PDB entry 5DH9 | X-ray diffraction, 2.55 A resolution | chains B and C of the 4 polymer chains in the assembly

[Chain B]
Name: Ran-specific GTPase-activating protein 1
From: Saccharomyces cerevisiae (strain ATCC 204508 / S288c)
Notes: fragment: RanDB1
Reference sequence: P41920 (YRB1_YEAST); residues 62-201 here = UniProt positions 62-201
Chain sequence (143 residues; row label = number of the first residue in the row):
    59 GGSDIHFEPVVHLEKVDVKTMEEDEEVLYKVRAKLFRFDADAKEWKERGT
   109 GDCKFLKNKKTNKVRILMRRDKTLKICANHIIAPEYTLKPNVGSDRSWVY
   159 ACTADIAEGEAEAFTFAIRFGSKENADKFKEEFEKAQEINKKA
Not modelled in the structure: 59-63, 69-77, 201
Sequence notes: expression tag (59-61)

[Chain C]
Name: Exportin-1
From: Saccharomyces cerevisiae (strain ATCC 204508 / S288c)
Reference sequence: P30822 (XPO1_YEAST); numbering as in UniProt; present here: 1-376, 414-1058
Chain sequence (1024 residues; row label = number of the first residue in the row; note: 37 numbers in that range are skipped by the numbering (no residue carries them; nothing is unmodelled there); numbers below 1 keep their minus sign (Gly-2 is residue -2)):
    -2 GGSMEGILDFSNDLDIALLDQVVSTFYQGSGVQQKQAQEILTKFQDNPDA
    48 WQKADQILQFSTNPQSKFIALSILDKLITRKWKLLPNDHRIGIRNFVVGM
    98 IISMCQDDEVFKTQKNLINKSDLTLVQILKQEWPQNWPEFIPELIGSSSS
   148 SVNVCENNMIVLKLLSEEVFDFSAEQMTQAKALHLKNSMSKEFEQIFKLC
   198 FQVLEQGSSSSLIVATLESLLRYLHWIPYRYIYETNILELLSTKFMTSPD
   248 TRAITLKCLTEVSNLKIPQDNDLIKRQTVLFFQNTLQQIATSVMPVTADL
   298 KATYANANGNDQSFLQDLAMFLTTYLARNRALLESDESLRELLLNAHQYL
   348 IQLSKIEERELFKTTLDYWHNLVADLFYE
   414 PLKKHIYEEICSQLRLVIIENMVRPEEDLVVENDEGEIVREFVKESDTIQ
   464 LYKSEREVLVYLTHLNVIDTEEIMISKLARQIDGSEWSWHNINTLSWAIG
   514 SISGTMSEDTEKRFVVTVIKDLLGLCEQKRGKDNKAVVASDIMYVVGQYP
   564 RFLKAHWNFLRTVILKLFEFMHETHEGVQDMACDTFIKIVQKCKYHFVIQ
   614 QPRESEPFIQTIIRDIQKTTADLQPQQVHTFYKACGIIISEERSVAERNR
   664 LLSDLMQLPNMAWDTIVEQSTANPTLLLDSETVKIIANIIKTNVAVCTSM
   714 GADFYPQLGHIYYNMLQLYRAVSSMISAQVAAEGLIATKTPKVRGLRTIK
   764 KEILKLVETYISKARNLDDVVKVLVEPLLNAVLEDYMNNVPDARDAEVLN
   814 CMTTVVEKVGHMIPQGVILILQSVFECTLDMINKDFTEYPEHRVEFYKLL
   864 KVINEKSFAAFLELPPAAFKLFVDAICWAFKHNNRDVEVNGLQIALDLVK
   914 NIERMGNVPFANEFHKNYFFIFVSETFFVLTDSDHKSGFSKQALLLMKLI
   964 SLVYDNKISVPLYQEAEVPQGTSNQVYLSQYLANMLSNAFPHLTSEQIAS
  1014 FLSALTKQCKDLVVFKGTLRDFLVQIKEVGGDPTDYLFAEDKENA
Not modelled in the structure: -2 to -1, 439-460, 1053-1058
Sequence notes: expression tag (-2 to 0); engineered mutation Asp441 (Val in P30822), Gly537 (Asp in P30822), Cys539 (Thr in P30822), Glu540 (Val in P30822), Gln541 (Lys in P30822), Cys1022 (Tyr in P30822)
From the paper describing this entry:
  - mutagenesis - V441D/D537G/T539C/V540E/K541Q: increased binding to NES peptides (proposed by the authors, not directly observed)

[Interface between chain B and chain C]
Pairs across the interface (7):
  Val150(B) - Ile749(C)  hydrophobic
  Val150(B) - Thr753(C)
  Val150(B) - Pro754(C)
  Gly151(B) - Lys752(C)
  Gly151(B) - Arg757(C)  hydrogen bond (backbone-side chain)
  Ser152(B) - Pro754(C)
  Asp153(B) - Pro754(C)

[Summary]
Chain B and chain C form an interface of 4 and 5 residues respectively, with 1 hydrogen bond. Its one
hydrogen-bonded contact is Gly151(B)-Arg757(C). From the paper: V441D/D537G/T539C/V540E/K541Q of chain C
increase binding to NES peptides.
Here chain B is Ran-specific GTPase-activating protein 1 and chain C is Exportin-1, both from Saccharomyces
cerevisiae (strain ATCC 204508 / S288c). Entry 5DH9 (Crystal Structure of PKI NES Flip Mutant Peptide in
complex with CRM1-Ran-RanBP1) was determined by X-ray diffraction, deposited together with 5DHA, 5DHF, 5DI9
and 5DIF.
